3JVW - chains A and B; structure by X-ray diffraction, 1.80 A resolution.

Chain A:
Protein: Gag-Pol polyprotein
Source organism: Human immunodeficiency virus type 1 (BRU ISOLATE)
Notes: EC 3.4.23.16
UniProtKB: P03367 (POL_HV1BR); residues 1-99 here correspond to UniProt positions 501-599 (UniProt number = residue number + 500)
Chain sequence (99 residues; each row starts with the number of its first residue):
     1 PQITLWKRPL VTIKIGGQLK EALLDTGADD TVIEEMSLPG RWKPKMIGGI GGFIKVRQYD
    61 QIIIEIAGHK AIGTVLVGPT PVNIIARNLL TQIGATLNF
Sequence notes: engineered mutation Lys-7 (Gln507 in P03367), Ile-33 (Leu533 in P03367), Ile-63 (Leu563 in P03367), Ala-67 (Cys567 in P03367), Ala-86 (Gly586 in P03367), Ala-95 (Cys595 in P03367)
Residues lining bound ligands: dmp323(inhibitor of dupont merck) (DMP; [4-R-(-4-alpha,5-alpha,6-beta,7-beta)]-hexahydro-5,6-bis(hydroxy)-[1,3-bis([4-hydroxymethyl-phenyl]methyl)-4,7-bis(phen ylmethyl)]-2H-1,3-diazepinone): Arg-8, Leu-23, Asp-25, Gly-27, Ala-28, Asp-29, Asp-30, Val-32, Ile-47, Gly-48, Gly-49, Ile-50, Leu-76, Pro-81, Val-82, Ile-84
Curated features (UniProtKB/Swiss-Prot):
  - region (Dimerization of protease): Pro-1 to Leu-5, Gly-49 to Lys-55, Asn-88 to Gly-94, Thr-96 to Phe-99
  - active site: Asp-25 (For protease activity)
  - site: Phe-99 (Cleavage)

Chain B:
Protein: Gag-Pol polyprotein
Source organism: Human immunodeficiency virus type 1 (BRU ISOLATE)
Notes: EC 3.4.23.16
UniProtKB: P03367 (POL_HV1BR); residues 101-199 here correspond to UniProt positions 501-599 (UniProt number = residue number + 400)
Chain sequence (99 residues; each row starts with the number of its first residue):
   101 PQITLWKRPL VTIKIGGQLK EALLDTGADD TVIEEMSLPG RWKPKMIGGI GGFIKVRQYD
   161 QIIIEIAGHK AIGTVLVGPT PVNIIARNLL TQIGATLNF
Sequence notes: engineered mutation Lys-107 (Gln507 in P03367), Ile-133 (Leu533 in P03367), Ile-163 (Leu563 in P03367), Ala-167 (Cys567 in P03367), Ala-186 (Gly586 in P03367), Ala-195 (Cys595 in P03367)
Residues lining bound ligands: dmp323(inhibitor of dupont merck) (DMP; [4-R-(-4-alpha,5-alpha,6-beta,7-beta)]-hexahydro-5,6-bis(hydroxy)-[1,3-bis([4-hydroxymethyl-phenyl]methyl)-4,7-bis(phen ylmethyl)]-2H-1,3-diazepinone): Asp-125, Gly-127, Ala-128, Asp-129, Asp-130, Val-132, Ile-147, Gly-148, Gly-149, Ile-150, Thr-180, Pro-181, Ile-184
Curated features (UniProtKB/Swiss-Prot):
  - region (Dimerization of protease): Pro-101 to Leu-105, Gly-149 to Lys-155, Asn-188 to Gly-194, Thr-196 to Phe-199
  - active site: Asp-125 (For protease activity)
  - site: Phe-199 (Cleavage)

How chain A and chain B interact:
Contacting residue pairs (86):
  Pro-1(A) / Leu-197(B)
  Pro-1(A) / Asn-198(B)
  Pro-1(A) / Phe-199(B)  hydrogen bond (backbone-backbone)
  Gln-2(A) / Thr-196(B)  hydrogen bond
  Gln-2(A) / Leu-197(B)
  Gln-2(A) / Asn-198(B)  hydrogen bond
  Ile-3(A) / Thr-196(B)
  Ile-3(A) / Leu-197(B)  hydrogen bond (backbone-backbone)
  Leu-5(A) / Arg-187(B)  hydrogen bond (backbone-side chain)
  Leu-5(A) / Leu-190(B)  hydrophobic
  Leu-5(A) / Thr-191(B)
  Leu-5(A) / Ala-195(B)
  Trp-6(A) / Arg-187(B)  hydrogen bond (backbone-side chain)
  Trp-6(A) / Thr-191(B)
  Lys-7(A) / Arg-187(B)
  Arg-8(A) / Asp-129(B)  salt bridge
  Arg-8(A) / Arg-187(B)
  Pro-9(A) / Thr-126(B)
  Pro-9(A) / Arg-187(B)
  Leu-23(A) / Gly-127(B)
  Leu-24(A) / Thr-126(B)  hydrogen bond (backbone-side chain)
  Leu-24(A) / Phe-199(B)  hydrophobic
  Asp-25(A) / Asp-125(B)
  Asp-25(A) / Thr-126(B)
  Asp-25(A) / Gly-127(B)  hydrogen bond (side chain-backbone)
  Thr-26(A) / Leu-105(B)
  Thr-26(A) / Pro-109(B)
  Thr-26(A) / Leu-124(B)  hydrogen bond (side chain-backbone)
  Thr-26(A) / Asp-125(B)
  Thr-26(A) / Thr-126(B)  hydrogen bond (backbone-side chain)
  Thr-26(A) / Leu-197(B)
  Gly-27(A) / Leu-123(B)
  Gly-27(A) / Leu-124(B)
  Gly-27(A) / Asp-125(B)
  Asp-29(A) / Arg-108(B)  salt bridge
  Gly-48(A) / Ile-150(B)
  Gly-49(A) / Ile-150(B)
  Ile-50(A) / Ile-147(B)  hydrophobic
  Ile-50(A) / Gly-148(B)
  Ile-50(A) / Gly-149(B)
  Ile-50(A) / Ile-150(B)
  Ile-50(A) / Gly-151(B)  hydrogen bond (backbone-backbone)
  Ile-50(A) / Gly-152(B)
  Gly-51(A) / Gly-151(B)
  Gly-51(A) / Ile-154(B)
  Gly-52(A) / Ile-150(B)
  Gly-52(A) / Gly-151(B)
  Ile-54(A) / Ile-150(B)
  Thr-80(A) / Ile-150(B)
  Pro-81(A) / Gly-149(B)
  Ile-84(A) / Ile-150(B)  hydrophobic
  Arg-87(A) / Leu-105(B)  hydrogen bond (side chain-backbone)
  Arg-87(A) / Trp-106(B)
  Arg-87(A) / Lys-107(B)
  Arg-87(A) / Arg-108(B)
  Arg-87(A) / Pro-109(B)
  Leu-90(A) / Leu-105(B)  hydrophobic
  Thr-91(A) / Leu-105(B)
  Thr-91(A) / Trp-106(B)
  Gln-92(A) / Trp-106(B)
  Ile-93(A) / Phe-199(B)
  Gly-94(A) / Asn-198(B)
  Ala-95(A) / Leu-105(B)
  Ala-95(A) / Asn-198(B)
  Ala-95(A) / Phe-199(B)  hydrophobic
  Thr-96(A) / Gln-102(B)
  Thr-96(A) / Ile-103(B)
  Thr-96(A) / Thr-196(B)
  Thr-96(A) / Leu-197(B)
  Thr-96(A) / Asn-198(B)  hydrogen bond (backbone-backbone)
  Leu-97(A) / Pro-101(B)
  Leu-97(A) / Gln-102(B)
  Leu-97(A) / Ile-103(B)  hydrogen bond (backbone-backbone)
  Leu-97(A) / Thr-196(B)
  Asn-98(A) / Pro-101(B)
  Asn-98(A) / Gln-102(B)  hydrogen bond
  Asn-98(A) / Gly-194(B)
  Asn-98(A) / Ala-195(B)
  Asn-98(A) / Thr-196(B)  hydrogen bond (backbone-backbone)
  Asn-98(A) / Asn-198(B)  hydrogen bond
  Phe-99(A) / Pro-101(B)  hydrogen bond (backbone-backbone)
  Phe-99(A) / Ile-103(B)  hydrophobic
  Phe-99(A) / His-169(B)
  Phe-99(A) / Ile-193(B)
  Phe-99(A) / Gly-194(B)
  Phe-99(A) / Ala-195(B)  hydrophobic
Interface residues without a listed pair, chain A (40 interface residues in all): Thr-4, Val-32, Ile-47, Ala-67, His-69, Pro-79
Interface residues without a listed pair, chain B (35 interface residues in all): Thr-104, Ala-167, Ile-184

Overview:
Chain A and chain B form an interface of 40 and 35 residues respectively; the contacts include 18 hydrogen
bonds and 2 salt bridges. Polar contacts include Arg-8(A)/Asp-129(B), Asp-29(A)/Arg-108(B) and
Gln-2(A)/Thr-196(B). Dmp323(inhibitor of dupont merck) is bound between chain A and chain B.
Chain A and chain B are both Gag-Pol polyprotein (Human immunodeficiency virus type 1 (BRU ISOLATE)); the
structure, HIV-1 Protease Mutant G86A with symmetric inhibitor DMP323, was determined by X-ray diffraction
(same publication as 3JVY and 3JW2).
